6XJ8 - chain A; structure by X-ray diffraction, 2.05 A resolution.

== Chain A ==
Name: Carbapenem-hydrolyzing beta-lactamase KPC
Organism: Klebsiella pneumoniae
Notes: EC 3.5.2.6
Reference sequence: Q9F663 (BLKPC_KLEPN); the author numbering skips numbers that UniProt does not, so the offset changes along the chain: 1-57 = UniProt 1-57; 59-252 = UniProt 58-251; 254-295 = UniProt 252-293
Amino-acid sequence (293 residues; numbered 1 to 295; 2 numbers in that range are skipped by the numbering (no residue carries them; nothing is unmodelled there); the number before each row is that of its first residue):
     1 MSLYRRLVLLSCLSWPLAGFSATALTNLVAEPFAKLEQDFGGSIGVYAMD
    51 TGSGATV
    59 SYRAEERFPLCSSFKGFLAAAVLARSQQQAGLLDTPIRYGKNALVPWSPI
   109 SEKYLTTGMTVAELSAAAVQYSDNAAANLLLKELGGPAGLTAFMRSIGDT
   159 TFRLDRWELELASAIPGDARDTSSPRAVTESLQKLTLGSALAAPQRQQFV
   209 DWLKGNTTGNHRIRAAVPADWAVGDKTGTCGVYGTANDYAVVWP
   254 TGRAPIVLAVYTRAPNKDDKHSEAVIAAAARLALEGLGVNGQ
Unresolved in the structure: 1-25, 293-295
Differences from the reference sequence: engineered mutation A170 (Asn169 in Q9F663)
Disulfides: C69-C238
Small-molecule neighbours: Imipenem, hydrolyzed form (8YF; (2R)-2-[(2S,3R)-1,3-bis(oxidanyl)-1-oxidanylidene-butan-2-yl]-4-(2-methanimidamidoethylsulfanyl)-2,3-dihydro-1H-pyrrole -5-carboxylic acid): C69, S70, K73, W105, S130, N132, E166, L167, A170, T216, R220, K234, T235, G236, T237, C238
From the paper describing this entry:
  - binding site for Imipenem, hydrolyzed form: S70, S130, N132, E166, T235, T237
  - contacts within the chain: R220-T237 (hydrogen bond)
  - catalytic residues: S70, E166, T237 (citing earlier work)
  - mutagenesis - E166A: abolished catalytic activity on imipenem
  - mutagenesis - E166A: abolished catalytic activity on ampicillin
  - mutagenesis - N170A (2200-fold), R220A (6-fold), R220Q (6-fold), T235A (>10-fold): decreased catalytic activity on imipenem
  - mutagenesis - N170A (3000-fold), R220A (10-fold), R220Q (10-fold), T235A (>10-fold), T237A: decreased catalytic activity on meropenem
  - mutagenesis - N170A: unchanged catalytic activity on ampicillin
  - mutagenesis - N170A, R220A (7-fold), R220Q (35-fold), T237A (50-fold): increased binding to imipenem
  - mutagenesis - R220A (10-fold), R220Q (10-fold), T237A (40-fold): increased catalytic activity on ampicillin
  - mutagenesis - T235A: decreased binding to ampicillin
  - mutagenesis - N170A (10-fold), T235A (20-fold): decreased catalytic activity on cephalothin
  - mutagenesis - E166A: abolished catalytic activity on meropenem
  - mutagenesis - R220A, R220Q: increased catalytic activity on cephalothin
  - catalytic residues: T235

== Overview ==
Chain A binds Imipenem, hydrolyzed form. The paper reports catalytic residues S70, E166 and T237 among others;
N170A, R220A and R220Q, among others, reduce catalytic activity on meropenem; 6 substitutions were tested in
all.
Chain A is Carbapenem-hydrolyzing beta-lactamase KPC (Klebsiella pneumoniae); the structure, KPC-2 N170A
mutant bound to hydrolyzed imipenem at 2.05 A, was determined by X-ray diffraction (same publication as 6XD5
and 6XD7).
